Entry 8UTO (electron microscopy, 3.20 A resolution); this record covers chains K and B of the 7 polymer chains in the assembly.

Chain K:
Protein: Kinesin-like protein KIF1A
Source organism: Homo sapiens
UniProt: Q12756 (KIF1A_HUMAN); residues 1-393 here = UniProt positions 1-393
Chain sequence (438 residues; numbered 1 to 438; the number before each row is that of its first residue):
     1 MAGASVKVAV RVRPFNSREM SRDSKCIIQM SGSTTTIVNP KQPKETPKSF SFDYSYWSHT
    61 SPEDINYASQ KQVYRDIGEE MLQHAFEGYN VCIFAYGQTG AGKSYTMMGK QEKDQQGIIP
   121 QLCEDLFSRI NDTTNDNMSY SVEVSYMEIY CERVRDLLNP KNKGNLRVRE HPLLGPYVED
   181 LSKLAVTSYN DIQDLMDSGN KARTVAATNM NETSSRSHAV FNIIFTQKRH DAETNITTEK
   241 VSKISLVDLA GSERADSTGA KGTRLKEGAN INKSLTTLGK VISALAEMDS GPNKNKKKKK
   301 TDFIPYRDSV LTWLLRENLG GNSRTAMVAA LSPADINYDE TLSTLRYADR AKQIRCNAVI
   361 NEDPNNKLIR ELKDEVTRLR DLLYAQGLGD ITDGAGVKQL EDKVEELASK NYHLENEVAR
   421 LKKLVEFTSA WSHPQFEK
Unresolved in the structure: 1-3, 390-438
Sequence notes: linker (394-425); expression tag (426-438)
Small-molecule neighbours: AMP-PNP (ANP; phosphoaminophosphonic acid-adenylate ester): Arg11, Arg13, Pro14, Asn16, Ser58, Gln98, Thr99, Gly100, Ala101, Gly102, Lys103, Ser104, Tyr105, Asn211, Thr213, Ser214, Ser215, Leu249, Ala250, Gly251

Chain B:
Protein: Tubulin beta-2B chain
Source organism: Sus scrofa
UniProt: A0A287AGU7 (A0A287AGU7_PIG); numbering as in UniProt (aligned over 1-445)
Chain sequence (445 residues; each row starts with the number of its first residue):
     1 MREIVHIQAG QCGNQIGAKF WEVISDEHGI DPTGSYHGDS DLQLERINVY YNEATGNKYV
    61 PRAILVDLEP GTMDSVRSGP FGQIFRPDNF VFGQSGAGNN WAKGHYTEGA ELVDSVLDVV
   121 RKESESCDCL QGFQLTHSLG GGTGSGMGTL LISKIREEYP DRIMNTFSVM PSPKVSDTVV
   181 EPYNATLSVH QLVENTDETY CIDNEALYDI CFRTLKLTTP TYGDLNHLVS ATMSGVTTCL
   241 RFPGQLNADL RKLAVNMVPF PRLHFFMPGF APLTSRGSQQ YRALTVPELT QQMFDSKNMM
   301 AACDPRHGRY LTVAAIFRGR MSMKEVDEQM LNVQNKNSSY FVEWIPNNVK TAVCDIPPRG
   361 LKMSATFIGN STAIQELFKR ISEQFTAMFR RKAFLHWYTG EGMDEMEFTE AESNMNDLVS
   421 EYQQYQDATA DEQGEFEEEE GEDEA
Unresolved in the structure: 433-445
Small-molecule neighbours:
  - GDP (guanosine-5'-diphosphate): Gly10, Gln11, Cys12, Gln15, Ile16, Asn99, Ser138, Gly141, Gly142, Thr143, Gly144, Val169, Asp177, Glu181, Asn204, Tyr222, Leu225, Asn226
  - taxol (TA1): Glu22, Val23, Asp26, Glu27, Leu215, Leu217, Asp224, His227, Leu228, Ala231, Ser234, Phe270, Pro272, Leu273, Thr274, Ser275, Arg276, Gln279, Pro358, Arg359, Gly360, Leu361

Chain K / chain B interface:
Contacting residue pairs (21):
  Arg153(K) with Glu157(B), salt bridge
  Arg167(K) with Tyr106(B)
  Arg169(K) with Met406(B); Glu407(B), salt bridge; Glu410(B), salt bridge
  Glu170(K) with Ser413(B)
  Tyr177(K) with Met406(B)
  Lys266(K) with Asp161(B), salt bridge
  Lys280(K) with Phe260(B)
  Asn295(K) with Glu432(B)
  Lys298(K) with Glu432(B)
  Phe303(K) with Asp417(B); Glu421(B); Gln424(B)
  Arg307(K) with Arg262(B); Ser413(B); Asn414(B); Asp417(B), salt bridge
  Asp308(K) with Pro261(B); Arg262(B); Glu421(B)
Interface residues without a listed pair, chain K (14 interface residues in all): Asn165, Pro172
Interface residues without a listed pair, chain B (17 interface residues in all): Thr409, Ser420

Summary:
Chain K and chain B form an interface of 14 and 17 residues respectively, with 5 salt bridges. Among the polar
pairs are Arg153(K)-Glu157(B), Arg169(K)-Glu407(B) and Arg169(K)-Glu410(B). Bound to chain K: AMP-PNP. Chain B
binds GDP and taxol.
Chain K is Kinesin-like protein KIF1A (Homo sapiens) and chain B is Tubulin beta-2B chain (Sus scrofa); the
structure, KIF1A[1-393] AMP-PNP bound two-heads-bound state in complex with a microtubule - class T2L1, was
determined by electron microscopy (same publication as 8UTN, 8UTP, 8UTQ, 8UTR, 8UTS, 8UTT and 4 further
entries).
